Entry 9BPG (electron microscopy, 3.30 A resolution); this record covers chains 6 and 7 of the 19 polymer chains in the assembly.

== Chain 6 (and 7) ==
Name: ATP synthase subunit c
From: Artemia franciscana
Notes: chain 7 of this document is another copy of the same molecule, construct and numbering; everything in this record applies to it too
Amino-acid sequence (128 residues; numbered -52 to 75; the number before each row is that of its first residue; numbers below 1 keep their minus sign (Met-52 is residue -52)):
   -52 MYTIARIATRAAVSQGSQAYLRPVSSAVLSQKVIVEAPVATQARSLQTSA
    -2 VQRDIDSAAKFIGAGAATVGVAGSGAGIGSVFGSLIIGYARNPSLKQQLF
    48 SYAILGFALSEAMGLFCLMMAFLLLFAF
Not modelled in the structure: -52 to 0

== Interface between chain 6 and chain 7 ==
Residue-residue contacts (76):
  Asp1(6) - Ile2(7)
  Asp1(6) - Asp3(7)
  Ile2(6) - Ile2(7)  hydrophobic
  Ser4(6) - Asp3(7)
  Ala5(6) - Ile2(7)
  Ala5(6) - Ala6(7)
  Phe8(6) - Asp3(7)
  Phe8(6) - Ala6(7)
  Phe8(6) - Lys7(7)
  Phe8(6) - Gly10(7)
  Phe8(6) - Leu71(7)  hydrophobic
  Phe8(6) - Phe75(7)
  Ile9(6) - Ala6(7)  hydrophobic
  Ala11(6) - Leu71(7)  hydrophobic
  Gly12(6) - Gly10(7)
  Gly12(6) - Ala13(7)
  Gly12(6) - Ala14(7)  hydrogen bond (backbone-backbone)
  Gly12(6) - Leu71(7)
  Ala13(6) - Ala13(7)
  Thr15(6) - Ala14(7)
  Thr15(6) - Met67(7)
  Val16(6) - Ala13(7)
  Val16(6) - Val16(7)  hydrophobic
  Val16(6) - Gly17(7)
  Val18(6) - Cys64(7)  hydrophobic
  Ala19(6) - Gly17(7)
  Ala19(6) - Gly20(7)
  Ser21(6) - Met60(7)
  Gly22(6) - Gly20(7)
  Gly22(6) - Ser21(7)
  Gly22(6) - Gly24(7)
  Gly22(6) - Ser57(7)
  Ala23(6) - Gly20(7)  hydrogen bond (backbone-backbone)
  Ala23(6) - Gly24(7)
  Ile25(6) - Leu56(7)  hydrophobic
  Ile25(6) - Ser57(7)
  Ile25(6) - Met60(7)  hydrophobic
  Gly26(6) - Gly24(7)
  Gly26(6) - Ser27(7)
  Gly26(6) - Val28(7)
  Gly26(6) - Ser57(7)
  Ser27(6) - Ser27(7)
  Phe29(6) - Val28(7)
  Phe29(6) - Leu52(7)  hydrophobic
  Phe29(6) - Gly53(7)
  Phe29(6) - Leu56(7)  hydrophobic
  Gly30(6) - Val28(7)
  Gly30(6) - Ser31(7)
  Leu32(6) - Tyr49(7)  hydrophobic
  Ile33(6) - Val28(7)
  Ile33(6) - Ser31(7)
  Ile33(6) - Leu32(7)  hydrophobic
  Ile33(6) - Leu46(7)  hydrophobic
  Ile33(6) - Tyr49(7)  hydrophobic
  Ile33(6) - Ala50(7)
  Ile34(6) - Ser31(7)
  Ile34(6) - Ile34(7)  hydrophobic
  Tyr36(6) - Leu42(7)  hydrophobic
  Tyr36(6) - Gln45(7)
  Tyr36(6) - Leu46(7)  hydrophobic
  Ala37(6) - Gly35(7)
  Ala37(6) - Arg38(7)
  Ala37(6) - Asn39(7)  hydrogen bond (backbone-side chain)
  Arg38(6) - Arg38(7)
  Pro40(6) - Leu42(7)  hydrophobic
  Lys43(6) - Gln45(7)
  Lys43(6) - Tyr49(7)
  Phe47(6) - Tyr49(7)  hydrophobic
  Phe47(6) - Leu52(7)  hydrophobic
  Phe54(6) - Leu56(7)  hydrophobic
  Leu65(6) - Met67(7)  hydrophobic
  Phe69(6) - Met67(7)  hydrophobic
  Phe69(6) - Phe75(7)  hydrophobic
  Leu72(6) - Leu71(7)  hydrophobic
  Leu72(6) - Phe75(7)  hydrophobic
  Phe73(6) - Phe75(7)  hydrophobic
Other interface residues (no listed pair), chain 6 (36 interface residues in all): Ser31
Other interface residues (no listed pair), chain 7 (35 interface residues in all): Ile9

== Summary ==
Chain 6 and chain 7 form an interface of 36 and 35 residues respectively; the contacts include 3 hydrogen
bonds. Polar pairs include Ala37(6)-Asn39(7), Gly12(6)-Ala14(7) and Ala23(6)-Gly20(7).
Both chains are ATP synthase subunit c (Artemia franciscana). Entry 9BPG (Artemia franciscana ATP synthase FO
domain, state 1, pH 7.0) was determined by electron microscopy (same publication as 9B0X and 9B3J).
